PDB entry 1VGM | X-ray diffraction, 2.00 A resolution | chains A and B

# Chain A (and B)
Protein: 378aa long hypothetical citrate synthase
Source organism: Sulfolobus tokodaii
Notes: EC 2.3.3.1, 4.1.3.7; chain B of this document is another copy of the same molecule, construct and numbering; everything in this record applies to it too
UniProtKB: Q96ZM7 (Q96ZM7_SULTO); residues 1-378 here = UniProt positions 1-378
Amino-acid sequence (378 residues; row label = number of the first residue in the row):
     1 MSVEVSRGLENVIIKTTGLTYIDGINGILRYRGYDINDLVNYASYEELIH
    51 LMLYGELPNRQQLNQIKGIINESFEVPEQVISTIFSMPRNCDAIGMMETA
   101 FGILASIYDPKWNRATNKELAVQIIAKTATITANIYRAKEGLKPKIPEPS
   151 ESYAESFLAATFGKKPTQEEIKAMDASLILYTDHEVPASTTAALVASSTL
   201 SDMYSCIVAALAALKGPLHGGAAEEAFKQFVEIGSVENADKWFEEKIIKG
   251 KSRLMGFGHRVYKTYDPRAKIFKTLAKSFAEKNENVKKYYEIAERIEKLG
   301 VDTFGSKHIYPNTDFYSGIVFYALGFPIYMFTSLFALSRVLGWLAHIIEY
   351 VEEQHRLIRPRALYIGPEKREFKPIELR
Unresolved in the structure: 1-2
What the authors report for this chain:
  - binding site for glycerol: Gly220, Gly221
  - binding site for sulfate ion: His219
  - self-association interface (contacts with another copy of this molecule); pairs are residue here / residue on that copy: Asp109-Lys215 (salt bridge), Asp202-Lys215 (salt bridge), Arg356-Glu10, Glu368-Arg30, Arg370-Glu56, Arg378-Glu47 (salt bridge)

# Chain A / chain B interface
Residue-residue contacts (207):
  Val5(A) with Ile13(B), hydrophobic
  Ser6(A) with Val12(B); Ile13(B), hydrogen bond (backbone-backbone)
  Arg7(A) with Lys15(B); Thr16(B); Gln354(B), hydrogen bond; Arg356(B)
  Gly8(A) with Arg356(B); Leu357(B); Ile358(B); Arg359(B), hydrogen bond (backbone-backbone)
  Leu9(A) with Val12(B), hydrophobic; Ile358(B), hydrophobic; Pro360(B)
  Glu10(A) with Arg356(B), salt bridge; Arg359(B); Arg361(B)
  Val12(A) with Ser6(B); Leu9(B), hydrophobic; Pro360(B); Arg361(B), hydrogen bond (backbone-backbone)
  Ile13(A) with Val5(B); Ser6(B), hydrogen bond (backbone-backbone); Arg361(B); Leu363(B), hydrophobic
  Ile14(A) with Val5(B); Pro360(B), hydrophobic; Arg361(B), hydrogen bond (backbone-backbone)
  Lys15(A) with Arg361(B); Ala362(B); Leu363(B), hydrogen bond (backbone-backbone)
  Thr16(A) with Val3(B); Val5(B); Leu363(B); Ile365(B)
  Thr17(A) with Ala362(B); Leu363(B), hydrogen bond (backbone-backbone); Tyr364(B); Ile365(B), hydrogen bond (backbone-backbone)
  Gly18(A) with Tyr364(B); Ile365(B); Pro367(B)
  Leu19(A) with Tyr364(B)
  Thr20(A) with Tyr364(B)
  Tyr21(A) with Tyr364(B), hydrophobic
  Arg30(A) with Glu368(B), salt bridge; Lys369(B)
  Arg32(A) with Pro367(B); Arg370(B), hydrogen bond (backbone-side chain)
  Gly33(A) with Tyr364(B); Glu368(B); Lys369(B); Arg370(B), hydrogen bond (backbone-backbone)
  Tyr34(A) with Arg370(B), hydrogen bond; Glu371(B); Phe372(B), hydrophobic
  Asp38(A) with Phe372(B)
  Tyr42(A) with Phe372(B), hydrophobic
  Ala43(A) with Phe372(B), hydrophobic
  Glu47(A) with Arg378(B), salt bridge
  Gly55(A) with Arg370(B), hydrogen bond (backbone-side chain)
  Glu56(A) with Arg370(B), salt bridge
  Leu57(A) with Lys373(B); Arg378(B)
  Pro58(A) with Ile375(B); Arg378(B), hydrogen bond (backbone-side chain)
  Asn59(A) with Ile375(B)
  Arg60(A) with Ile375(B)
  Leu63(A) with Ile375(B), hydrophobic
  Gln79(A) with Ser86(B), hydrogen bond (side chain-backbone); Pro88(B)
  Thr83(A) with Thr83(B), hydrogen bond; Ile103(B)
  Ser86(A) with Gln79(B), hydrogen bond (backbone-side chain)
  Met87(A) with Ser106(B)
  Pro88(A) with Gln79(B); Ile107(B)
  Cys91(A) with Ser106(B), hydrogen bond (side chain-backbone)
  Gly95(A) with Ser106(B), hydrogen bond (backbone-side chain)
  Met96(A) with Ser106(B)
  Glu98(A) with Ala105(B); Ser205(B), hydrogen bond
  Thr99(A) with Thr99(B); Gly102(B), hydrogen bond (side chain-backbone); Ile103(B), hydrogen bond (side chain-backbone); Ser106(B)
  Gly102(A) with Thr99(B), hydrogen bond (backbone-side chain)
  Ile103(A) with Thr99(B), hydrogen bond (backbone-side chain)
  Ala105(A) with Glu98(B)
  Ser106(A) with Met87(B); Cys91(B); Gly95(B), hydrogen bond (side chain-backbone); Met96(B), hydrogen bond (side chain-backbone); Thr99(B)
  Ile107(A) with Met87(B), hydrophobic
  Asp109(A) with Lys215(B), salt bridge
  Val186(A) with Arg359(B); Pro360(B); Arg361(B); Ala362(B)
  Ala188(A) with Val195(B); Thr199(B); Ile358(B)
  Thr191(A) with Val195(B); Pro360(B)
  Ala192(A) with Val195(B), hydrophobic
  Val195(A) with Ala188(B); Ala192(B)
  Ser198(A) with Leu218(B)
  Thr199(A) with Ala188(B); Ala213(B), hydrogen bond (side chain-backbone); Gly216(B); Pro217(B); Leu218(B), hydrogen bond (backbone-backbone); His219(B)
  Leu200(A) with Gly216(B); Pro217(B); Leu218(B), hydrophobic
  Ser201(A) with Ala212(B), hydrogen bond (side chain-backbone); Lys215(B); Gly216(B)
  Asp202(A) with Lys215(B), salt bridge
  Ser205(A) with Glu98(B), hydrogen bond; Ala212(B); Lys215(B)
  Val208(A) with Glu98(B); Val208(B), hydrophobic
  Ala209(A) with Ala212(B), hydrophobic
  Ala212(A) with Ser201(B), hydrogen bond (backbone-side chain); Ser205(B)
  Ala213(A) with Thr199(B), hydrogen bond (backbone-side chain)
  Lys215(A) with Asp109(B), salt bridge; Asp202(B), salt bridge; Ser205(B)
  Gly216(A) with Thr199(B); Leu200(B); Ser201(B)
  Pro217(A) with Thr199(B); Leu200(B)
  Leu218(A) with Ser198(B); Thr199(B), hydrogen bond (backbone-backbone); Leu200(B), hydrophobic; His355(B); Leu357(B)
  His219(A) with Thr199(B)
  Arg260(A) with Arg359(B)
  His355(A) with Leu218(B)
  Arg356(A) with Gly8(B); Glu10(B)
  Leu357(A) with Gly8(B); Leu218(B)
  Ile358(A) with Gly8(B); Leu9(B), hydrophobic; Ala188(B)
  Arg359(A) with Gly8(B), hydrogen bond (backbone-backbone); Leu9(B); Glu10(B); Glu185(B), salt bridge; Val186(B); Pro187(B); Arg260(B)
  Pro360(A) with Leu9(B); Val12(B); Val186(B); Thr191(B)
  Arg361(A) with Val12(B), hydrogen bond (backbone-backbone); Ile13(B); Ile14(B), hydrogen bond (backbone-backbone); Lys15(B)
  Ala362(A) with Lys15(B); Thr17(B); Val186(B), hydrophobic
  Leu363(A) with Ile13(B); Lys15(B), hydrogen bond (backbone-backbone); Thr16(B); Thr17(B), hydrogen bond (backbone-backbone)
  Tyr364(A) with Thr17(B); Gly18(B); Leu19(B); Thr20(B); Tyr21(B), hydrophobic
  Ile365(A) with Thr16(B); Thr17(B), hydrogen bond (backbone-backbone); Gly18(B)
  Gly366(A) with Gly18(B)
  Pro367(A) with Gly18(B); Arg32(B); Gly33(B)
  Glu368(A) with Gly33(B)
  Lys369(A) with Arg30(B); Gly33(B)
  Arg370(A) with Arg32(B), hydrogen bond (side chain-backbone); Gly33(B), hydrogen bond (backbone-backbone); Tyr34(B), hydrogen bond; Gly55(B); Glu56(B), salt bridge
  Glu371(A) with Tyr34(B)
  Phe372(A) with Asp38(B); Tyr42(B), hydrophobic; Leu57(B), hydrophobic
  Ile375(A) with Pro58(B); Asn59(B); Arg60(B); Leu63(B), hydrophobic
  Arg378(A) with Glu47(B), salt bridge; Leu57(B); Pro58(B), hydrogen bond (side chain-backbone)
Also at the interface, not in a pair above, chain A (94 interface residues in all): Asn11, Leu39, Leu51, Pro187, Ala196, Lys373
Also at the interface, not in a pair above, chain B (99 interface residues in all): Glu4, Arg7, Leu39, Ala43, Leu51, Asp92, Ala196, Ala209, Tyr350, Gly366

# In short
The interface between chain A and chain B involves 94 residues on one side and 99 on the other, with 43
hydrogen bonds and 11 salt bridges. Among the polar pairs are Glu10(A)-Arg356(B), Arg30(A)-Glu368(B) and
Glu47(A)-Arg378(B). From the paper: a binding site for glycerol at Gly220(A) and Gly221(A); a binding site for
sulfate ion at His219(A).
Chain A and chain B are both 378aa long hypothetical citrate synthase (Sulfolobus tokodaii); the structure,
Crystal Structure of an Isozyme of Citrate Synthase from Sulfolbus tokodaii strain7, was determined by X-ray
diffraction together with 1VGP from the same study.
